Entry 5FJ9 (electron microscopy, 4.60 A resolution (low resolution: residue-level contacts below are approximate; hydrogen-bond / salt-bridge calls are withheld)); this record covers chains M and N of the 17 polymer chains in the assembly.

# Chain M
Name: DNA-directed RNA polymerase III subunit RPC5
Organism: Saccharomyces cerevisiae
UniProtKB: P36121 (RPC5_YEAST); numbering as in UniProt (aligned over 1-282)
Amino-acid sequence (282 residues; numbered 1 to 282; the number before each row is that of its first residue):
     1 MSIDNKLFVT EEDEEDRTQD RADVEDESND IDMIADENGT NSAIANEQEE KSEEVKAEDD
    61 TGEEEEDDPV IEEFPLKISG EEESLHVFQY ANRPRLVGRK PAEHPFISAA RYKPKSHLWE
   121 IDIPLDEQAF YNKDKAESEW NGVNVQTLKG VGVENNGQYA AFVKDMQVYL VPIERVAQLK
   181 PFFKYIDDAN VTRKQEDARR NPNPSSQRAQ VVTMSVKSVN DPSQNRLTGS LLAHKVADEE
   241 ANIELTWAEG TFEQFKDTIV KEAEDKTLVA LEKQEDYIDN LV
Not modelled in the structure: 1-70, 197-223, 263-282
UniProt features mapped onto this chain:
  - modified residue: Thr61 (Phosphothreonine)

# Chain N
Name: DNA-directed RNA polymerase III subunit RPC4
Organism: Saccharomyces cerevisiae
UniProtKB: P25441 (RPC4_YEAST); numbering as in UniProt (aligned over 1-422)
Amino-acid sequence (422 residues; each row starts with the number of its first residue):
     1 MSSNKGNGRL PSLKDSSSNG GGSAKPSLKF KPKAVARKSK EEREAAASKV KLEEESKRGN
    61 DKKHFNNKNK RVTGAGGQQR RMAKYLNNTH VISSGPLAAG NFVSEKGDLR RGFIKSEGSG
   121 SSLVQKGLET IDNGAESSEN EAEDDDNEGV ASKSKKKFNM GKEFEARNLI EDEDDGESEK
   181 SSDVDMDDEE WRSKRIEQLF PVRPVRVRHE DVETVKREIQ EALSEKPTRE PTPSVKTEPV
   241 GTGLQSYLEE RERQVNEKLA DLGLEKEFQS VDGKEAAAEL ELLNADHQHI LRKLKKMNNK
   301 PERFMVFQLP TRLPAFERPA VKEEKEDMET QASDPSKKKK NIKKKDTKDA LSTRELAGKV
   361 GSIRVHKSGK LSVKIGNVVM DIGKGAETTF LQDVIALSIA DDASSAELLG RVDGKIVVTP
   421 QI
Not modelled in the structure: 1-273, 316-359
UniProt features mapped onto this chain:
  - motif: Lys25 to Lys29 (Nuclear localization signal)
  - modified residue: Ser137 (Phosphoserine), Ser138 (Phosphoserine), Ser178 (Phosphoserine), Ser182 (Phosphoserine), Ser224 (Phosphoserine), Thr228 (Phosphothreonine), Thr232 (Phosphothreonine)

# Chain M / chain N interface
Contacting residue pairs (76; chain M residue first):
  Ile71(M) with Lys367(N)
  Glu72(M) with Arg364(N)
  Glu73(M) with Arg364(N)
  Phe74(M) with Ser362(N); Ile363(N); Arg364(N)
  Pro75(M) with Ser362(N)
  Leu76(M) with Gly361(N); Ser362(N); Ile363(N)
  Glu83(M) with Ser398(N); Ile399(N); Ala400(N)
  Leu85(M) with Ala396(N); Leu397(N)
  His86(M) with Ala396(N); Leu397(N); Ile399(N)
  Val87(M) with Val394(N); Ile395(N); Ala396(N)
  Phe88(M) with Asp393(N); Val394(N); Ile395(N); Leu397(N)
  Gln89(M) with Gln392(N); Asp393(N); Val394(N)
  Tyr90(M) with Asp393(N)
  Ala91(M) with Leu391(N)
  Arg93(M) with Leu391(N); Asp393(N)
  Arg95(M) with Phe390(N); Leu391(N); Gln392(N); Asp393(N)
  Tyr112(M) with Asp402(N)
  Trp119(M) with Ile399(N)
  Gly157(M) with Gln308(N); Leu309(N)
  Gln158(M) with Phe307(N); Gln308(N)
  Tyr159(M) with Val306(N); Phe307(N); Leu309(N); Leu313(N)
  Ala160(M) with Met305(N); Val306(N)
  Ala161(M) with Phe304(N); Met305(N); Phe307(N)
  Phe162(M) with Arg303(N); Phe304(N)
  Val163(M) with Leu294(N); Met297(N); Asn298(N)
  Lys164(M) with Asn298(N)
  Asp165(M) with Asn298(N); Lys300(N)
  Met166(M) with Asn298(N)
  Leu170(M) with Phe307(N)
  Ile173(M) with Val306(N)
  Ile243(M) with Asp402(N)
  Leu245(M) with Ser404(N)
  Thr246(M) with Ser404(N); Ser405(N)
  Trp247(M) with Leu397(N); Ala406(N); Leu408(N)
  Ala248(M) with Ala406(N)
  Glu249(M) with Leu408(N)
  Gly250(M) with Glu407(N)
  Gln254(M) with Glu302(N); Phe304(N); Leu409(N)
  Phe255(M) with Glu302(N)
Also at the interface, not in a pair above, chain M (45 interface residues in all): Ile78, Lys100, His104, Asn156, Thr251, Glu253
Also at the interface, not in a pair above, chain N (42 interface residues in all): Leu291, Asn299, Thr311, Val360, Val365, Arg411

# In short
The interface between chain M and chain N involves 45 residues on one side and 42 on the other.
Here chain M is DNA-directed RNA polymerase III subunit RPC5 and chain N is DNA-directed RNA polymerase III
subunit RPC4, both from Saccharomyces cerevisiae. Entry 5FJ9 (Cryo-EM structure of yeast apo RNA polymerase
III at 4.6 A) was determined by electron microscopy, deposited together with 5FJ8 and 5FJA.
